Entry 1XUD (X-ray diffraction, 1.80 A resolution); this record covers chain A.

# Chain A
Molecule: Collagenase 3
From: Homo sapiens
Notes: EC 3.4.24.-; fragment: Catalytic domain
UniProtKB: P45452 (MMP13_HUMAN); residue numbers follow UniProt; this construct covers 104-274
Amino-acid sequence (171 residues; each row starts with the number of its first residue):
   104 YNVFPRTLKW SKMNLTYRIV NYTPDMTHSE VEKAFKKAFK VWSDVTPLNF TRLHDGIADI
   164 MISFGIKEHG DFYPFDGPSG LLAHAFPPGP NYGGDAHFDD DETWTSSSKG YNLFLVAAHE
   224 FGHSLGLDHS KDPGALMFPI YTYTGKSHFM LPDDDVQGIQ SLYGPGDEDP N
Disordered / not traced: 273-274
Bound ions: Ca2+ site 1: D162, N194, G196, D198; Zn2+ site 1: H172, D174, H187, H200; Ca2+ site 2: D179, G180, S182, L184, D202, E205; Zn2+ site 2: H222, H226, H232
Small-molecule neighbours: PB4 (n,n'-bis(4-fluoro-3-methylbenzyl)pyrimidine-4,6-dicarboxamide): K140, L185, N215, F217, L218, V219, H222, E223, G237, A238, L239, F241, P242, I243, Y244, T245, Y246, T247, G248, K249, S250, H251, F252, P255
UniProt features mapped onto this chain:
  - active site: E223
  - binding site (Ca(2+)): D128, D162, D179, G180, S182, L184, N194, G196, D198, D202, D203, E205
  - binding site (Zn(2+)): H172, D174, H187, H200, H222, H226, H232, M240
  - glycosylation (N-linked (GlcNAc...) asparagine): N117, N152
  - natural variant: W207 (W207G: In MDST), H232 (H232N: In MANDP1)
  - mutagenesis: E223 (E223A: Abolishes enzyme activity)
From the paper describing this entry:
  - binding site for PB4: K140, L185, N215, F217, L218, V219

# Overview
Ligands of chain A: compound PB4. D162, N194, G196 and D198 form the Ca2+ site 1. H172, D174, H187 and H200
form the Zn2+ site 1. UniProt lists active-site residue E223, 12 Ca2+-binding residues, 8 Zn2+-binding
residues and one mutagenesis site. From the paper: a binding site for PB4 at K140, L185 and N215 among others.
Chain A is Collagenase 3 (Homo sapiens); the structure, Matrix metalloproteinase-13 complexed with non-zinc
binding inhibitor, was determined by X-ray diffraction together with 1XUR from the same study.
